Entry 1NXG (X-ray diffraction, 2.50 A resolution); this record covers chains A and B.

Chain A:
Protein: Citrate synthase
Source organism: Escherichia coli
Notes: EC 2.3.3.1
UniProtKB: P0ABH7 (CISY_ECOLI); residues 0-426 here correspond to UniProt positions 1-427 (UniProt number = residue number + 1)
Chain sequence (427 residues; numbered 0 to 426; the number before each row is that of its first residue; numbering starts at 0):
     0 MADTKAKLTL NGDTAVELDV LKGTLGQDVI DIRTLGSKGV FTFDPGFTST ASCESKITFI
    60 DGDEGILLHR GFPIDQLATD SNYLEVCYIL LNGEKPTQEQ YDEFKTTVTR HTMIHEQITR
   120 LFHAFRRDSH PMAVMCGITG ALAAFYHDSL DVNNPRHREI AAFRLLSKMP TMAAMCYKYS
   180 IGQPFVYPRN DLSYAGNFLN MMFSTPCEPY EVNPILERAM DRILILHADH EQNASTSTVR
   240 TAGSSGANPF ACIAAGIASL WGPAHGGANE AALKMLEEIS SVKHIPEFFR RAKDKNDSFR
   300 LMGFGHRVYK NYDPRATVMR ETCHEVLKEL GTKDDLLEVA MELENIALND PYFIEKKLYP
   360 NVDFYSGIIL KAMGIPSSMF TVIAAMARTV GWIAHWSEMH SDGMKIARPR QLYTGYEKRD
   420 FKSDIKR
Unresolved in the structure: 0
Construct notes: engineered mutation Ala383 (Phe384 in P0ABH7)
Ligand contacts: NADH (NAI; 1,4-dihydronicotinamide adenine dinucleotide): Thr106, Thr108, Arg109, His110, Thr111, Met112, Ile113, His114, Tyr145, Glu158, Ile159, Phe162, Arg163, Lys167, Ile180, Gln182, Asn189, Thr204, Cys206

Chain B:
Protein: Citrate synthase
Source organism: Escherichia coli
Notes: EC 2.3.3.1
UniProtKB: P0ABH7 (CISY_ECOLI); residues 1000-1426 here correspond to UniProt positions 1-427 (UniProt number = residue number - 999)
Chain sequence (427 residues; each row starts with the number of its first residue):
  1000 MADTKAKLTL NGDTAVELDV LKGTLGQDVI DIRTLGSKGV FTFDPGFTST ASCESKITFI
  1060 DGDEGILLHR GFPIDQLATD SNYLEVCYIL LNGEKPTQEQ YDEFKTTVTR HTMIHEQITR
  1120 LFHAFRRDSH PMAVMCGITG ALAAFYHDSL DVNNPRHREI AAFRLLSKMP TMAAMCYKYS
  1180 IGQPFVYPRN DLSYAGNFLN MMFSTPCEPY EVNPILERAM DRILILHADH EQNASTSTVR
  1240 TAGSSGANPF ACIAAGIASL WGPAHGGANE AALKMLEEIS SVKHIPEFFR RAKDKNDSFR
  1300 LMGFGHRVYK NYDPRATVMR ETCHEVLKEL GTKDDLLEVA MELENIALND PYFIEKKLYP
  1360 NVDFYSGIIL KAMGIPSSMF TVIAAMARTV GWIAHWSEMH SDGMKIARPR QLYTGYEKRD
  1420 FKSDIKR
Unresolved in the structure: 1000
Construct notes: engineered mutation Ala1383 (Phe384 in P0ABH7)
Ligand contacts: NADH (NAI; 1,4-dihydronicotinamide adenine dinucleotide): Thr1106, Thr1108, Arg1109, His1110, Thr1111, Met1112, Ile1113, His1114, Tyr1145, Asp1147, Ile1159, Phe1162, Arg1163, Lys1167, Gln1182, Asn1189, Thr1204, Cys1206

Chain A / chain B interface:
Residue-residue contacts - 312 pairs, chain A then chain B:
  Asp2(A) with Asp1012(B)
  Thr3(A) with Gly1011(B); Asp1012(B)
  Leu7(A) with Leu1009(B), hydrophobic; Asn1010(B); Gly1011(B)
  Thr8(A) with Thr1008(B); Leu1009(B); Asn1010(B), hydrogen bond (backbone-backbone)
  Leu9(A) with Leu1007(B), hydrophobic; Thr1008(B)
  Asn10(A) with Leu1007(B); Thr1008(B), hydrogen bond (backbone-backbone)
  Gly11(A) with Thr1003(B), hydrogen bond (backbone-side chain)
  Asp12(A) with Asp1002(B)
  Leu20(A) with Phe1042(B), hydrophobic; Leu1411(B), hydrophobic
  Lys21(A) with Leu1411(B)
  Gly22(A) with Leu1411(B); Tyr1412(B)
  Thr23(A) with Tyr1412(B), hydrogen bond (backbone-backbone); Thr1413(B); Gly1414(B), hydrogen bond (side chain-backbone); Glu1416(B)
  Leu24(A) with Tyr1412(B), hydrophobic; Tyr1415(B); Glu1416(B)
  Gln26(A) with Gly1038(B)
  Val28(A) with Phe1040(B); Phe1042(B), hydrophobic; Leu1411(B), hydrophobic
  Ile29(A) with Leu1009(B), hydrophobic; Val1039(B), hydrophobic; Phe1040(B), hydrogen bond (backbone-backbone); Thr1041(B); Phe1042(B), hydrogen bond (backbone-backbone)
  Asp30(A) with Phe1042(B)
  Ile31(A) with Phe1042(B), hydrogen bond (backbone-backbone); Ser1048(B); Thr1049(B)
  Arg32(A) with Phe1042(B); Asp1043(B); Pro1044(B); Ser1048(B)
  Gly35(A) with Ser1048(B)
  Val39(A) with Ile1029(B), hydrophobic
  Phe40(A) with Gln1026(B); Val1028(B); Ile1029(B), hydrogen bond (backbone-backbone); Ser1048(B)
  Thr41(A) with Val1028(B); Ile1029(B); Ile1031(B); Ser1048(B), hydrogen bond (side chain-backbone); Thr1049(B); Ala1050(B), hydrogen bond (backbone-backbone)
  Phe42(A) with Val1028(B), hydrophobic; Ile1029(B), hydrogen bond (backbone-backbone); Ile1031(B); Arg1032(B); Ala1050(B); Cys1052(B); Glu1053(B)
  Asp43(A) with Ile1031(B); Arg1032(B); Ala1050(B), hydrogen bond (backbone-backbone)
  Pro44(A) with Ser1051(B); Cys1052(B), hydrophobic; Lys1404(B)
  Gly45(A) with Lys1404(B); Ile1405(B); Ala1406(B); Arg1407(B), hydrogen bond (backbone-backbone)
  Phe46(A) with Phe1046(B), hydrophobic; Ser1051(B); Arg1407(B); Pro1408(B); Arg1409(B)
  Thr47(A) with Arg1409(B), hydrogen bond (backbone-side chain)
  Ser48(A) with Ile1031(B), hydrogen bond (side chain-backbone); Arg1032(B), hydrogen bond (side chain-backbone); Leu1034(B); Gly1035(B), hydrogen bond (side chain-backbone); Phe1040(B); Thr1041(B), hydrogen bond (backbone-backbone)
  Thr49(A) with Thr1041(B); Phe1046(B); Thr1049(B); Pro1408(B); Arg1409(B), hydrogen bond (backbone-backbone)
  Ala50(A) with Thr1041(B), hydrogen bond (backbone-backbone); Phe1042(B); Asp1043(B), hydrogen bond (backbone-backbone); Arg1409(B); Gln1410(B)
  Ser51(A) with Pro1044(B); Phe1046(B); Pro1408(B); Arg1409(B), hydrogen bond (backbone-backbone)
  Cys52(A) with Phe1042(B); Gln1410(B); Leu1411(B), hydrogen bond (backbone-backbone)
  Glu53(A) with Leu1411(B); Thr1413(B), hydrogen bond
  Ser54(A) with Gln1410(B); Leu1411(B), hydrogen bond (backbone-backbone); Tyr1412(B); Thr1413(B), hydrogen bond (backbone-backbone); Gly1414(B)
  Lys55(A) with Tyr1412(B); Thr1413(B), hydrogen bond (side chain-backbone); Gly1414(B)
  Thr57(A) with Gln1410(B), hydrogen bond (backbone-side chain); Tyr1412(B)
  Phe58(A) with Tyr1412(B), hydrophobic
  Leu67(A) with Lys1417(B)
  Arg69(A) with Tyr1415(B); Arg1418(B), hydrogen bond (backbone-side chain)
  Gly70(A) with Tyr1415(B); Glu1416(B); Lys1417(B); Arg1418(B), hydrogen bond (backbone-backbone)
  Phe71(A) with Arg1418(B); Asp1419(B); Phe1420(B), hydrophobic
  Pro72(A) with Lys1417(B); Arg1418(B)
  Gln75(A) with Asp1419(B), hydrogen bond; Phe1420(B), hydrogen bond (side chain-backbone)
  Asp79(A) with Phe1420(B)
  Ser80(A) with Phe1420(B)
  Glu84(A) with Phe1420(B); Ser1422(B), hydrogen bond; Ile1424(B)
  Ile88(A) with Phe1420(B), hydrophobic
  Gly92(A) with Arg1418(B), hydrogen bond (backbone-side chain)
  Glu93(A) with Tyr1415(B), hydrogen bond; Arg1418(B), salt bridge
  Lys94(A) with Lys1421(B), hydrogen bond (side chain-backbone); Asp1423(B), salt bridge
  Pro95(A) with Ile1424(B)
  Gln97(A) with Ile1424(B); Lys1425(B), hydrogen bond (side chain-backbone); Arg1426(B)
  Tyr100(A) with Ile1424(B), hydrophobic; Arg1426(B), hydrogen bond (side chain-backbone)
  Asp101(A) with Arg1426(B), salt bridge
  Lys104(A) with Arg1426(B), hydrogen bond (side chain-backbone)
  Thr105(A) with Arg1426(B), hydrogen bond
  His114(A) with Arg1125(B)
  Gln116(A) with Ala1123(B), hydrogen bond (side chain-backbone); Arg1125(B)
  Arg119(A) with Ala1123(B)
  Leu120(A) with Leu1120(B), hydrophobic; Ala1123(B), hydrophobic; Phe1124(B), hydrophobic
  Ala123(A) with Gln1116(B), hydrogen bond (backbone-side chain); Leu1120(B), hydrophobic
  Phe124(A) with Ala1143(B), hydrophobic
  Arg125(A) with Gln1116(B); Phe1144(B)
  Ser128(A) with Ala1143(B), hydrogen bond (side chain-backbone)
  Ala132(A) with Ala1143(B), hydrophobic
  Gly136(A) with Gly1139(B)
  Gly139(A) with Cys1135(B); Gly1136(B)
  Ala140(A) with Phe1124(B), hydrophobic
  Ala143(A) with Ser1128(B); Ala1132(B), hydrophobic
  Phe144(A) with Ala1123(B); Arg1125(B)
  Leu149(A) with His1264(B), hydrogen bond (backbone-side chain); Gly1265(B)
  Asp150(A) with His1264(B); Gly1265(B); Gly1266(B); Ala1267(B)
  Glu230(A) with Gln1410(B)
  Gln231(A) with Pro1408(B); Gln1410(B)
  Ala233(A) with Ser1244(B); Ile1405(B), hydrophobic; Ala1406(B)
  Ser236(A) with Thr1240(B); Ala1406(B); Pro1408(B)
  Thr237(A) with Thr1240(B); Ala1241(B)
  Thr240(A) with Ser1236(B); Thr1237(B); Thr1240(B)
  Ala241(A) with Thr1237(B)
  Ser244(A) with Ala1233(B); Thr1237(B); Ser1258(B), hydrogen bond; Gly1261(B); Pro1262(B)
  Gly245(A) with Gly1261(B); His1264(B)
  Ala246(A) with Ala1257(B); Gly1261(B); His1264(B)
  Asn247(A) with His1264(B), hydrogen bond (backbone-side chain)
  Ala250(A) with Ala1257(B), hydrophobic
  Ala257(A) with Ala1246(B); Ala1250(B), hydrophobic
  Ser258(A) with Ser1244(B), hydrogen bond
  Gly261(A) with Ser1244(B); Gly1245(B); Ala1246(B)
  Pro262(A) with Ser1244(B)
  His264(A) with Leu1149(B); Asp1150(B); Gly1245(B); Ala1246(B); Asn1247(B), hydrogen bond (side chain-backbone)
  Gly265(A) with Asp1150(B); Val1151(B); Asn1152(B)
  Ala267(A) with Asp1150(B)
  Asn268(A) with Asp1150(B), hydrogen bond (backbone-side chain)
  Arg306(A) with Arg1407(B)
  Lys404(A) with Pro1044(B); Gly1045(B)
  Ile405(A) with Gly1045(B); Ala1233(B), hydrophobic
  Ala406(A) with Gly1045(B); Asn1232(B); Ala1233(B), hydrogen bond (backbone-backbone)
  Arg407(A) with Gly1045(B), hydrogen bond (backbone-backbone); Phe1046(B); Thr1047(B); Arg1306(B)
  Pro408(A) with Gly1045(B); Phe1046(B); Thr1049(B); Ser1051(B); Gln1231(B); Ser1236(B)
  Arg409(A) with Phe1046(B); Thr1047(B), hydrogen bond (side chain-backbone); Thr1049(B), hydrogen bond (backbone-backbone); Ala1050(B); Ser1051(B), hydrogen bond (backbone-backbone); Cys1052(B)
  Gln410(A) with Cys1052(B); Ser1054(B); Thr1057(B), hydrogen bond (side chain-backbone); Glu1230(B); Gln1231(B)
  Leu411(A) with Lys1021(B); Gly1022(B); Gln1026(B); Asp1027(B); Val1028(B), hydrophobic; Cys1052(B), hydrogen bond (backbone-backbone); Glu1053(B); Ser1054(B), hydrogen bond (backbone-backbone)
  Tyr412(A) with Gly1022(B); Thr1023(B), hydrogen bond (backbone-backbone); Leu1024(B), hydrophobic; Ser1054(B); Lys1055(B), hydrogen bond (side chain-backbone); Thr1057(B); Phe1058(B); Gly1070(B)
  Thr413(A) with Thr1023(B); Glu1053(B), hydrogen bond; Ser1054(B), hydrogen bond (backbone-backbone); Lys1055(B), hydrogen bond (backbone-side chain)
  Gly414(A) with Thr1023(B), hydrogen bond (backbone-side chain); Lys1055(B)
  Tyr415(A) with Leu1024(B); Arg1069(B); Glu1093(B), hydrogen bond
  Glu416(A) with Leu1024(B); Gly1070(B)
  Lys417(A) with Gly1070(B); Pro1072(B); Gln1075(B)
  Arg418(A) with Arg1069(B), hydrogen bond (side chain-backbone); Gly1070(B), hydrogen bond (backbone-backbone); Phe1071(B); Pro1072(B); Gln1075(B); Gly1092(B), hydrogen bond (side chain-backbone); Glu1093(B), salt bridge
  Asp419(A) with Phe1071(B); Gln1075(B)
  Phe420(A) with Phe1071(B), hydrophobic; Gln1075(B), hydrogen bond (backbone-side chain); Asp1079(B); Ser1080(B); Glu1084(B); Ile1088(B), hydrophobic; Lys1094(B)
  Lys421(A) with Lys1094(B), hydrogen bond (backbone-side chain)
  Ser422(A) with Asp1079(B)
  Asp423(A) with Lys1094(B); Pro1095(B); Thr1096(B)
  Ile424(A) with Glu1084(B); Pro1095(B); Thr1096(B); Gln1097(B); Tyr1100(B), hydrophobic
  Lys425(A) with Gln1097(B)
  Arg426(A) with Asn1081(B); Gln1097(B); Tyr1100(B); Asp1101(B), salt bridge; Lys1104(B)
Other interface residues (no listed pair), chain A (136 interface residues in all): Lys6, Leu17, Asp27, Thr33, Gly38, Ile56, Leu76, Asn81, Thr96, Cys135, Ala142, Val151, Asn152, His156, Asn232, Ala254, Trp260, Gly266
Other interface residues (no listed pair), chain B (135 interface residues in all): Lys1006, Leu1020, Asp1030, Thr1033, Ile1056, Leu1067, Leu1076, His1114, Arg1119, His1122, Ala1140, Ala1142, Ala1254, Trp1260, Asn1268

Summary:
Chain A and chain B form an interface of 136 and 135 residues respectively; the contacts include 70 hydrogen
bonds and 5 salt bridges. Among the polar pairs are Glu93(A)-Arg1418(B), Lys94(A)-Asp1423(B) and
Asp101(A)-Arg1426(B). Ligands of chain A: NADH. Bound to chain B: NADH.
Chain A and chain B are both Citrate synthase (Escherichia coli); the structure, The F383A variant of type II
Citrate Synthase complexed with NADH, was determined by X-ray diffraction (same publication as 1NXE).
